PDB entry 7BM0 | X-ray diffraction, 1.90 A resolution | chain A

== Chain A ==
Protein: NS3 helicase domain
Source organism: Tick-borne encephalitis virus
Notes: EC 3.6.4.13
Reference sequence: A0A2S1PWV0 (A0A2S1PWV0_9FLAV); residues 173-621 here correspond to UniProt positions 1662-2110 (UniProt number = residue number + 1489)
Chain sequence (473 residues; row label = number of the first residue in the row):
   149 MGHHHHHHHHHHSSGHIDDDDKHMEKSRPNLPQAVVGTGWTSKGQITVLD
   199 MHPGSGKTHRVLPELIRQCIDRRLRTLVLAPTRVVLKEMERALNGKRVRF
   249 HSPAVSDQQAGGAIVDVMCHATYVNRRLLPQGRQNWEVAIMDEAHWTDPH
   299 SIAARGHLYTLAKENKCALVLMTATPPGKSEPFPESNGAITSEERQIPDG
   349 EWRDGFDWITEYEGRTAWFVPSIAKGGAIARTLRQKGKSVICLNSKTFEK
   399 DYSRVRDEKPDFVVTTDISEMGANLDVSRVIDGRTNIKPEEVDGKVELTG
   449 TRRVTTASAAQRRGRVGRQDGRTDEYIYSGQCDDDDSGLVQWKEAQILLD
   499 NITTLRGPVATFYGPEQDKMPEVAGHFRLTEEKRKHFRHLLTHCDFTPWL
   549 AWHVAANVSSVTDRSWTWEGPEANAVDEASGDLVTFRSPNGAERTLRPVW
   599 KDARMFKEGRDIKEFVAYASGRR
Unresolved in the structure: 149-179, 251-259, 278-279, 502-505
Differences from the reference sequence: initiating methionine (149); expression tag (150-172)
Bound ions: Mn2+: T206 (together with AMP-PNP)
Residues lining bound ligands: AMP-PNP (ANP; phosphoaminophosphonic acid-adenylate ester): M199, H200, P201, G202, S203, G204, K205, T206, H207, R208, E291, A322, N335, E418, M419, G420, Q459, R463, R466, Q467
What the authors report for this chain:
  - binding site for AMP-PNP: K205, T206, H207, D290, E291, G420, Q459, R463
  - mutagenesis - R231A (20 fold), T270A, R274A, D296A, K394A: decreased catalytic activity
  - mutagenesis - R231A, T270A, R274A, K394A: decreased binding to RNA
  - specificity-determining residues: N273, D296, R608 (from molecular simulation)
  - allosteric site: R231, R274, K394

== Overview ==
Chain A binds AMP-PNP. From the paper: a binding site for AMP-PNP at K205, T206 and H207 among others; R231A,
T270A and R274A, among others, reduce catalytic activity; 5 substitutions were tested in all.
Chain A is NS3 helicase domain (Tick-borne encephalitis virus); the structure, Crystal structure of the
tick-borne encephalitis virus NS3 helicase in complex with AMPPNP, was determined by X-ray diffraction,
deposited together with 7OJ4, 7BLV and 7NXU.
